PDB entry 6XY0 | X-ray diffraction, 1.11 A resolution | chains B and D of the 4 polymer chains in the assembly

[Chain B (and D)]
Molecule: 3-ek-4
Notes: chain D of this document is another copy of the same molecule, construct and numbering; everything in this record applies to it too
Sequence (32 residues; row label = number of the first residue in the row; numbering starts at 0):
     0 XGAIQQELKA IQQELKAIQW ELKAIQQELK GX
Disordered / not traced: 31
Modified residues: ACE (acetyl group) at position 0; NH2 (amino group) at position 31

[Interface between chain B and chain D]
Contacting residue pairs (31):
  Ala2(B) - Gln4(D)
  Ile3(B) - ACE_0(D)
  Ile3(B) - Leu7(D)  hydrophobic
  Glu6(B) - Gln4(D)  hydrogen bond
  Glu6(B) - Leu7(D)
  Glu6(B) - Lys8(D)
  Glu6(B) - Gln11(D)
  Leu7(B) - Leu7(D)  hydrophobic
  Ala9(B) - Gln11(D)
  Ile10(B) - Leu7(D)
  Ile10(B) - Ile10(D)  hydrophobic
  Ile10(B) - Gln11(D)
  Ile10(B) - Leu14(D)  hydrophobic
  Glu13(B) - Gln11(D)
  Glu13(B) - Leu14(D)
  Glu13(B) - Lys15(D)  salt bridge
  Glu13(B) - Gln18(D)  hydrogen bond
  Leu14(B) - Leu14(D)  hydrophobic
  Ala16(B) - Gln18(D)
  Ile17(B) - Leu14(D)
  Ile17(B) - Ile17(D)  hydrophobic
  Ile17(B) - Gln18(D)
  Ile17(B) - Leu21(D)  hydrophobic
  Glu20(B) - Lys22(D)
  Glu20(B) - Gln25(D)
  Leu21(B) - Leu21(D)  hydrophobic
  Ala23(B) - Gln25(D)
  Ile24(B) - Leu21(D)
  Glu27(B) - Leu28(D)
  Glu27(B) - Lys29(D)
  Leu28(B) - Leu28(D)  hydrophobic
Interface residues without a listed pair, chain D (17 interface residues in all): Ile3, Ile24

[Summary]
Chain B and chain D form an interface of 16 and 17 residues respectively, with 2 hydrogen bonds and 1 salt
bridge. Among the polar pairs are Glu13(B)-Lys15(D), Glu6(B)-Gln4(D) and Glu13(B)-Gln18(D).
Both chains are 3-ek-4. Entry 6XY0 (Crystal structure of a de novo designed parallel four-helix coiled coil,
3-EK-4) was determined by X-ray diffraction together with 6XXZ and 6XY1 from the same study.
